Entry 9FCO (electron microscopy, 2.40 A resolution); this record covers chains B and K of the 16 polymer chains in the assembly.

== Chain B ==
Molecule: 16S rRNA
Source organism: Escherichia coli
Sequence (1046 nucleotides; numbered 1 to 1534; 488 numbers in that range are skipped by the numbering (no residue carries them; nothing is unmodelled there); the number before each row is that of its first residue):
     1 AAAUUGAAGA GUUUGAUCAU GGCUCAGAUU GAACGCUGGC GGCAGGCCUA ACACAUGCAA
    61 GUCGAACGGU AACAGGAA
    93 UGCUGACGAG UGGCGGACGG GUGAGUAAUG UCUGGGAAAC UGCCUGAUGG AGGGGGAUAA
   153 CUACUGGAAA CGGUAGCUAA UACCGCAUAA CGUCGCAAGA CCAAAGAGGG GG
   214 CCUCUUGCCA UCGGAUGUGC CCAGAUGGGA UUAGCUAGUA GGUGGGGUAA CGGCUCACCU
   274 AGGCGACGAU CCCUAGCUGG UCUGAGAGGA UGACCAGCCA CACUGGAACU GAGACACGGU
   334 CCAGACUCCU ACGGGAGGCA GCAGUGGGGA AUAUUGCACA AUGGGCGCAA GCCUGAUGCA
   394 GCCAUGCCGC GUGUAUGAAG AAGCCCUUCG GGUUGUAAAG UACUUUCAGC GGGGAGGAAG
   454 GGAGUAAAGU UAAUACCUUU GCUCAUUGAC GUUACCCGCA GAAGAAGCAC CGGCUAACUC
   514 CGUGCCAGCA GCCXCGGUAA UACGGAGGGU GCAAGCGUUA AUCGGAAUUA CUGGGCGUAA
   574 AGCGCACGCA GGCGGUUUGU UAAGUCAGAU GUGAAAUCCC CGGGCUCAAC CUGGGAACUG
   634 CAUCUGAUAC UGGCAAGCUU GAGUCUCGUA GAGGGGGGUA GAAUUCCAGG UGUAGCGGUG
   694 AAAUGCGUAG AGAUCUGGAG GAAUACCGGU GGCGAAGGCG GCCCCCUGGA CGAAGACUGA
   754 CGCUCAGGUG CGAAAGCGUG GGGAGCAAAC AGGAUUAGAU ACCCUGGUAG UCCACGCCGU
   814 AAACGAUGUC GACUUGGAGG UUGUGCC
   846 GGCGUGGCUU CCGGAGCUAA CGCGUUAAGU CGACCGCCUG GGGAGUACGG CCGCAAGGUU
   906 AAAACUCAAA UGAAUUGACG GGGG
  1390 UUGUACACAC CGCCCGUXAC ACCAUGGGAG UGGGUUGCAA AAGAAGUAGG UAGCUUAACC
  1450 UUCGGGAGGG CGCUUACCAC UUUGUGAUUC AUGACUGGGG UGAAGUCGUA ACAAGGUAAC
  1510 CGUAGGGGAA CCUGCGGUUG GAUCA
Modified residues: PSU (pseudouridine-5'-monophosphate) at position 516, G7M (N7-methyl-guanosine-5'-monophosphate) at position 527, 4OC (4n,o2'-methylcytidine-5'-monophosphate) at position 1402, 5MC (5-methylcytidine-5'-monophosphate) at position 1407, UR3 (3-methyluridine-5'-monophoshate) at position 1498, 2MG (2N-methylguanosine-5'-monophosphate) at position 1516, MA6 (6N-dimethyladenosine-5'-monophoshate) at position 1518, MA6 (6N-dimethyladenosine-5'-monophoshate) at position 1519
Metal / ion sites: K+ site 1: G11, U12, G21, G22; Mg2+ site 1 near U13 (its only coordinating residue here); Mg2+ site 2 near G21 (its only coordinating residue here); Mg2+ site 3: C48, G115; Mg2+ site 4: A59, U387; K+ site 2: U62, G104, G105; Mg2+ site 5 near G100 (its only coordinating residue here); K+ site 3: G107, G324, G326; K+ site 4: G107, G108, G326; Mg2+ site 6: A109, G331; K+ site 5: A109, C110, G111; Mg2+ site 7 near G111 (its only coordinating residue here); 17 more K+ sites not listed; 30 more Mg2+ sites not listed
Residues lining bound ligands: kasugamycin (KSG; (1S,2R,3S,4R,5S,6S)-2,3,4,5,6-pentahydroxycyclohexyl 2-amino-4-{[carboxy(imino)methyl]amino}-2,3,4,6-tetradeoxy-alpha-D-arabino-hexopyranoside): A792, A794, C795, G926, UR3_1498, A1499, G1504, G1505, U1506
What the authors report for this chain:
  - binding site for kasugamycin: A794, G926
  - binding site for mRNA: G693, A790, G926, C1400

== Chain K ==
Molecule: Small ribosomal subunit protein uS11
Source organism: Escherichia coli
UniProtKB: P0A7R9 (RS11_ECOLI); the author numbering skips numbers that UniProt does not, so the offset changes along the chain: 1-119 = UniProt 1-119; 130-139 = UniProt 120-129
Amino-acid sequence (139 residues; numbered 1 to 149; 10 numbers in that range are skipped by the numbering (no residue carries them; nothing is unmodelled there); the number before each row is that of its first residue):
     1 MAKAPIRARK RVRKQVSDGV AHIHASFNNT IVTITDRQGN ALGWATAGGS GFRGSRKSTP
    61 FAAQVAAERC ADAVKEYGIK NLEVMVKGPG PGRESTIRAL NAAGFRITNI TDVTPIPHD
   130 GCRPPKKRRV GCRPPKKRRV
Unresolved in the structure: 1-12, 140-149
Construct notes: conflict Asp-119 (Asn in P0A7R9); expression tag (140-149)
Modified residues: Asp-119 (beta-L-aspartic acid; IAS)
Glycans and other covalent adducts: covalent link Asp-119/Gly-130

== Chain B / chain K interface ==
Contacting residue pairs - 80 pairs, chain B then chain K:
  G674(B) with His-118(K), hydrogen bond to the base
  A675(B) with Ile-116(K), hydrogen bond to the sugar; Pro-117(K), base contact; His-118(K), hydrogen bond to the sugar; Gly-130(K), base contact
  A676(B) with Pro-115(K), phosphate contact; Ile-116(K), sugar contact; Pro-117(K), sugar contact
  U677(B) with Pro-115(K), phosphate contact; Cys-131(K), hydrogen bond to the base
  G683(B) with Gly-39(K), hydrogen bond to the base; Asn-40(K), hydrogen bond to the base
  U684(B) with Asn-40(K), sugar contact; Ala-41(K), hydrogen bond to the sugar
  G685(B) with Ala-41(K), sugar contact; Leu-42(K), phosphate contact; Trp-44(K), sugar contact
  U686(B) with Trp-44(K), hydrogen bond to the sugar
  A687(B) with Trp-44(K), sugar contact
  G688(B) with Trp-44(K), sugar contact; Thr-46(K), hydrogen bond to the phosphate; Gly-49(K), phosphate contact
  C689(B) with Asn-29(K), hydrogen bond to the phosphate; Thr-46(K), hydrogen bond to the phosphate; Gly-48(K), hydrogen bond to the phosphate; Gly-49(K), phosphate contact
  G690(B) with Ser-26(K), phosphate contact; Asn-29(K), hydrogen bond to the phosphate; Lys-57(K), base contact
  G691(B) with Asn-28(K), hydrogen bond to the phosphate; Lys-57(K), hydrogen bond to the base
  U692(B) with Asn-28(K), hydrogen bond to the phosphate; Gly-54(K), base contact; Ser-55(K), base contact; Arg-137(K), hydrogen bond to the phosphate
  G693(B) with Arg-137(K), salt bridge to the phosphate; Val-139(K), phosphate contact
  A694(B) with Ser-55(K), hydrogen bond to the phosphate
  A695(B) with Gly-54(K), phosphate contact
  A704(B) with Trp-44(K), base contact
  G705(B) with Ile-31(K), base contact; Trp-44(K), base contact; Thr-46(K), base contact
  A706(B) with His-24(K), phosphate contact; Ile-31(K), sugar contact; Thr-33(K), hydrogen bond to the sugar; Ala-41(K), base contact
  U707(B) with His-22(K), phosphate contact; Thr-35(K), sugar contact; Gly-39(K), hydrogen bond to the sugar; Lys-87(K), salt bridge to the phosphate
  C708(B) with His-22(K), phosphate contact; Gln-38(K), hydrogen bond to the sugar; Gly-39(K), sugar contact
  G714(B) with Cys-131(K), hydrogen bond to the base
  A716(B) with Asp-119(K), sugar contact; Gly-130(K), sugar contact
  U717(B) with Asp-119(K), sugar contact
  A718(B) with His-118(K), stacking on the base; Asp-119(K), hydrogen bond to the sugar
  A777(B) with Cys-131(K), base contact
  G778(B) with Cys-131(K), hydrogen bond to the sugar; Arg-132(K), hydrogen bond to the sugar
  C779(B) with Arg-132(K), hydrogen bond to the sugar; Pro-133(K), sugar contact; Pro-134(K), phosphate contact
  A780(B) with Pro-134(K), phosphate contact; Lys-135(K), hydrogen bond to the phosphate
  A781(B) with Lys-135(K), salt bridge to the phosphate
  C795(B) with Arg-138(K), hydrogen bond to the sugar
  C796(B) with Arg-137(K), hydrogen bond to the sugar; Arg-138(K), hydrogen bond to the phosphate
  C797(B) with Arg-137(K), salt bridge to the phosphate
  U1506(B) with Arg-138(K), hydrogen bond to the base
  U1522(B) with Lys-135(K), hydrogen bond to the phosphate; Arg-138(K), salt bridge to the phosphate
  G1523(B) with Lys-135(K), salt bridge to the phosphate; Arg-138(K), salt bridge to the phosphate
  C1524(B) with Arg-132(K), salt bridge to the phosphate
  G1525(B) with Arg-132(K), salt bridge to the phosphate
Other interface residues (no listed pair), chain B (40 interface residues in all): A715
Other interface residues (no listed pair), chain K (36 interface residues in all): Lys-136

== In short ==
Chain B and chain K form an interface of 40 and 36 residues respectively, with 32 hydrogen bonds, 9 salt
bridges and 1 aromatic stacking contact. Polar pairs include G674(B)/His-118(K), U677(B)/Cys-131(K) and
G683(B)/Gly-39(K). The paper reports a binding site for mRNA at G693(B), A790(B) and G926(B) among others; a
binding site for kasugamycin at A794(B) and G926(B).
Here chain B is 16S rRNA and chain K is Small ribosomal subunit protein uS11, both from Escherichia coli.
Entry 9FCO (Structure of E. coli 30S-IF1-IF3-mRNA-Kasugamycin complex) was determined by electron microscopy
(same publication as 9FDA, 9FIB and 9G06).
